Entry 6H02 (X-ray diffraction, 2.80 A resolution); this record covers chains A and B.

== Chain A ==
Molecule: Mediator of RNA polymerase II transcription subunit 23
Source organism: Homo sapiens
Reference sequence: Q9ULK4 (MED23_HUMAN); residue numbers follow UniProt; this construct covers 1-1368
Amino-acid sequence (1382 residues; numbered 1 to 1382; the number before each row is that of its first residue):
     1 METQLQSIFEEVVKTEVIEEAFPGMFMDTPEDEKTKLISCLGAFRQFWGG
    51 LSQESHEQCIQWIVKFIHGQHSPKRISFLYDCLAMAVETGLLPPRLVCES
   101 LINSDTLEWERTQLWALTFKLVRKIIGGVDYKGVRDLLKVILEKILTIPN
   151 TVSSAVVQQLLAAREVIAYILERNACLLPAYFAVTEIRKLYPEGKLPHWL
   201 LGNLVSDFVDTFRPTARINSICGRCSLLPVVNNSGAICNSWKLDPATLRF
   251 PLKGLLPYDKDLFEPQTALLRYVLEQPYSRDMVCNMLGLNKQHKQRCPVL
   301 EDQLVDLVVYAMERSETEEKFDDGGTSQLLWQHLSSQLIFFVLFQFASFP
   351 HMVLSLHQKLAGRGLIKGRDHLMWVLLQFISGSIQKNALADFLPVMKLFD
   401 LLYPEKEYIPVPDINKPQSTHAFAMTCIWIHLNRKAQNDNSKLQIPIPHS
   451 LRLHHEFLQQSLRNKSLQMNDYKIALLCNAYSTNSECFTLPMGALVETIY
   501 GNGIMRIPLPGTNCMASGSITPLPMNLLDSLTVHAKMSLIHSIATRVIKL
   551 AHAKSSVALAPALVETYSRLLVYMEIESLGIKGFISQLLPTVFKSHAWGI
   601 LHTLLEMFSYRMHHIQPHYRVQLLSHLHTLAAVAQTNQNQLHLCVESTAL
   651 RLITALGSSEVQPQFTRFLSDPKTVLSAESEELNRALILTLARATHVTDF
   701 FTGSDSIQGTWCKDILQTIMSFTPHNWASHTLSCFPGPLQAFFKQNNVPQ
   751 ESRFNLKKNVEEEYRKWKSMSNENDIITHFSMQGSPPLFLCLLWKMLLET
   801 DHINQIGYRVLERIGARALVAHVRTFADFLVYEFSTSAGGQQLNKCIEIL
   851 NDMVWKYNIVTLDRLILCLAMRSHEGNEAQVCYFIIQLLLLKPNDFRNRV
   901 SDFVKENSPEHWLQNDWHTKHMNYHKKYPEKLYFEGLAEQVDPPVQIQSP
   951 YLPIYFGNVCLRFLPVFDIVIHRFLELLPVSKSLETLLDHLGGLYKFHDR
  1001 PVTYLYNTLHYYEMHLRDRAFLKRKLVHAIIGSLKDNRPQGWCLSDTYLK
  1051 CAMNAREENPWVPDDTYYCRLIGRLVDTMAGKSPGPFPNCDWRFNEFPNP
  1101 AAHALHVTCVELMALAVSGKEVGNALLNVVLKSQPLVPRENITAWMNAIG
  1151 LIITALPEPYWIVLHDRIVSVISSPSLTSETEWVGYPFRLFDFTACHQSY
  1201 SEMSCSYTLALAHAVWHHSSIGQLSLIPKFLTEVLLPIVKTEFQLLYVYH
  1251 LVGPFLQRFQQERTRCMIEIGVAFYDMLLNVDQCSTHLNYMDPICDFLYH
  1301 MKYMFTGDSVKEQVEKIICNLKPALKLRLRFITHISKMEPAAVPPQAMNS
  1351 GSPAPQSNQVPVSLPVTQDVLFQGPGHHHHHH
Unresolved in the structure: 1335-1382
Construct notes: expression tag (1369-1382)
Curated features (UniProtKB/Swiss-Prot):
  - natural variant: Arg-611 (R611Q: In MRT18)
Reported in the primary citation:
  - contacts within the chain: Glu-565/Arg-611 (salt bridge), Arg-611/His-613, Arg-611/His-911

== Chain B ==
Molecule: LAMA nanobody NB106
Source organism: Lama glama
Notes: antibody fragment or engineered binder
Amino-acid sequence (134 residues; row label = number of the first residue in the row):
     1 QVQLVESGGGLVQAGASLRLSCAVSGRTGSIYTMGWFRQAPGKEREVVAR
    51 TTWTPGSTKYADSVKGRVAISRDIAKNTLYLQMNNLKPEDTAVYYCAACA
   101 YGTCYYGDRAYEYWGQGTQVTVSSHHHHHHEPEA
Unresolved in the structure: 124-134
Disulfide bonds: Cys-22/Cys-96, Cys-99/Cys-104

== Chain A / chain B interface ==
Residue-residue contacts - 40 pairs, chain A then chain B:
  Glu-1013(A) with Tyr-101(B), hydrogen bond
  Met-1014(A) with Arg-109(B); Glu-112(B)
  Arg-1017(A) with Ser-30(B); Ala-100(B); Tyr-101(B); Glu-112(B), salt bridge; Tyr-113(B), hydrogen bond
  Asp-1018(A) with Gln-1(B), hydrogen bond (side chain-backbone); Tyr-113(B), hydrogen bond
  Ala-1116(A) with Arg-27(B), hydrogen bond (backbone-side chain)
  Ser-1118(A) with Gly-29(B), hydrogen bond (side chain-backbone); Ser-30(B)
  Lys-1120(A) with Gly-29(B); Ile-31(B), hydrogen bond (side chain-backbone); Trp-53(B); Thr-54(B)
  Glu-1121(A) with Gly-29(B)
  Glu-1158(A) with Tyr-101(B); Gly-102(B), hydrogen bond (side chain-backbone); Thr-103(B), hydrogen bond (side chain-backbone)
  Pro-1159(A) with Ala-100(B); Tyr-101(B)
  Ile-1162(A) with Tyr-32(B); Gly-102(B)
  His-1165(A) with Tyr-32(B); Tyr-106(B), hydrogen bond
  Asp-1166(A) with Tyr-32(B), hydrogen bond; Thr-52(B); Thr-54(B), hydrogen bond; Pro-55(B)
  Val-1169(A) with Pro-55(B), hydrophobic
  Leu-1226(A) with Thr-103(B)
  Lys-1229(A) with Tyr-106(B)
  Phe-1230(A) with Tyr-106(B)
  Glu-1233(A) with Lys-59(B), salt bridge; Tyr-105(B), hydrogen bond (backbone-side chain); Tyr-106(B)
  Val-1234(A) with Ser-57(B); Tyr-106(B)
Interface residues without a listed pair, chain A (20 interface residues in all): Val-1163
Interface residues without a listed pair, chain B (23 interface residues in all): Thr-28, Thr-58

== In short ==
20 residues of chain A and 23 residues of chain B are in contact, with 13 hydrogen bonds and 2 salt bridges.
Polar pairs include Arg-1017(A)/Glu-112(B), Glu-1233(A)/Lys-59(B) and Glu-1013(A)/Tyr-101(B). From the paper:
contacts within the chain involving Glu-565(A), Arg-611(A) and His-613(A) among others.
Here chain A is Mediator of RNA polymerase II transcription subunit 23 (Homo sapiens) and chain B is LAMA
nanobody NB106 (Lama glama). Entry 6H02 (Crystal structure of human Mediator subunit MED23) was determined by
X-ray diffraction.
